PDB entry 6BWX | electron microscopy, 2.84 A resolution | chains A and F of the 60 polymer chains in the assembly

== Chain A (and F) ==
Protein: VP2
Notes: chain F of this document is another copy of the same molecule, construct and numbering; everything in this record applies to it too
Reference sequence: A0A097PIK3 (A0A097PIK3_9VIRU); residue numbers follow UniProt; this construct covers 33-569
Chain sequence (537 residues; row label = number of the first residue in the row):
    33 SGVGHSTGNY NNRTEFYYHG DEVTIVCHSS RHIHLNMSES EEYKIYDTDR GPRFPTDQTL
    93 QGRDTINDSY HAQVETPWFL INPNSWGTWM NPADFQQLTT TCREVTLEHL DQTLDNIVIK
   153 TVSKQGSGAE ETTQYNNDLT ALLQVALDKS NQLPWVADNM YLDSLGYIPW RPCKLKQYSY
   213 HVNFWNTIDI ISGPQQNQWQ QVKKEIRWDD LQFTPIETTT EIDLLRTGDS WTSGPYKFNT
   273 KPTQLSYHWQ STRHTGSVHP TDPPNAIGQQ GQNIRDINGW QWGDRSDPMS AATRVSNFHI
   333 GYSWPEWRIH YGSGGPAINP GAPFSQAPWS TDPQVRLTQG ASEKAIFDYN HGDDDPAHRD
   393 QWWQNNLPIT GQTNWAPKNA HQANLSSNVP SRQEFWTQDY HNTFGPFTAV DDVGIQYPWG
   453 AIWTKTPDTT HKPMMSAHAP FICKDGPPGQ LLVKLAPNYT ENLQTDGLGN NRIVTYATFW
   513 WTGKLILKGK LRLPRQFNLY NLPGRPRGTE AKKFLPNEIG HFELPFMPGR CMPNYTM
Construct notes: conflict Val35 (Ile in A0A097PIK3)

== How chain A and chain F interact ==
Contacting residue pairs (69; chain A residue first):
  Tyr50(A) with Tyr50(F); His51(F); Gly52(F), hydrogen bond (backbone-backbone); Leu523(F), hydrophobic
  His51(A) with Tyr50(F); His51(F); Gly52(F)
  Gly52(A) with Tyr50(F), hydrogen bond (backbone-backbone); His51(F)
  Asn123(A) with Gln528(F); Phe529(F)
  Pro124(A) with Phe529(F); Leu531(F)
  Ala125(A) with Pro526(F); Gln528(F); Phe529(F), hydrogen bond (backbone-backbone); Asn530(F)
  Asp126(A) with Pro526(F)
  Gln128(A) with Leu531(F); Tyr532(F), hydrogen bond (side chain-backbone); Leu534(F)
  Gln129(A) with Arg524(F); Pro526(F)
  Thr132(A) with Leu534(F)
  Asn297(A) with Ile551(F)
  Ala298(A) with Glu550(F); Ile551(F), hydrophobic
  Ile299(A) with Asn549(F); Glu550(F); Ile551(F), hydrophobic
  Gly300(A) with Glu550(F)
  Gln301(A) with Glu550(F)
  Leu523(A) with Tyr50(F), hydrophobic
  Arg524(A) with Gln129(F)
  Pro526(A) with Ala125(F); Asp126(F); Gln129(F)
  Gln528(A) with Asn123(F); Ala125(F)
  Phe529(A) with Asn123(F); Pro124(F); Ala125(F), hydrogen bond (backbone-backbone); Phe554(F), hydrophobic
  Asn530(A) with Ala125(F); Leu547(F)
  Leu531(A) with Pro124(F); Gln128(F); Gly536(F); Arg537(F); Pro557(F), hydrophobic; Met559(F), hydrophobic
  Tyr532(A) with Gln128(F), hydrogen bond (backbone-side chain)
  Leu534(A) with Gln128(F); Thr132(F); Leu534(F), hydrophobic
  Gly536(A) with Leu531(F)
  Arg537(A) with Leu531(F)
  Leu547(A) with Asn530(F)
  Asn549(A) with Ile299(F)
  Glu550(A) with Ala298(F); Ile299(F); Gly300(F); Gln301(F)
  Ile551(A) with Asn297(F); Ala298(F), hydrophobic; Ile299(F), hydrophobic
  Phe554(A) with Phe529(F), hydrophobic
  Pro557(A) with Leu531(F), hydrophobic
  Met559(A) with Leu531(F), hydrophobic
Other interface residues (no listed pair), chain A (42 interface residues in all): Phe48, Thr133, Pro201, Trp202, Pro296, Leu525, Asn533, Pro535, Phe546
Other interface residues (no listed pair), chain F (41 interface residues in all): Phe48, Thr133, Pro201, Trp202, Pro296, Leu525, Asn533, Pro535

== In short ==
42 residues of chain A and 41 residues of chain F are in contact, with 6 hydrogen bonds. Polar contacts
include Gln128(A)-Tyr532(F), Tyr50(A)-Gly52(F) and Ala125(A)-Phe529(F).
Chain A and chain F are both VP2; the structure, Atomic resolution structure of human bufavirus 1, was
determined by electron microscopy, deposited together with 6BX0 and 6BX1.
